Entry 4HPJ (X-ray diffraction, 1.45 A resolution); this record covers chains A and B.

[Chain A]
Name: Tryptophan synthase alpha chain
Source organism: Salmonella enterica subsp. enterica serovar Typhimurium
Notes: EC 4.2.1.20
Reference sequence: P00929 (TRPA_SALTY); residue numbers follow UniProt; this construct covers 1-268
Chain sequence (268 residues; row label = number of the first residue in the row):
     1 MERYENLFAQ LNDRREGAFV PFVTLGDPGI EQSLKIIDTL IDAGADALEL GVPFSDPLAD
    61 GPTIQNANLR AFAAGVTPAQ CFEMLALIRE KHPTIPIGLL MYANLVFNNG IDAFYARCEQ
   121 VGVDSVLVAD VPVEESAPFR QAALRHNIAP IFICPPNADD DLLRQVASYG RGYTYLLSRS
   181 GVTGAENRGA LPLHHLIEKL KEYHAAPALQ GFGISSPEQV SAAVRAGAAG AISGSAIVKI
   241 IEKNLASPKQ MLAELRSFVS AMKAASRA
Ligand contacts: F9F (2-({[4-(trifluoromethoxy)phenyl]sulfonyl}amino)ethyl dihydrogen phosphate): Phe-22, Glu-49, Ala-59, Asp-60, Ile-64, Leu-100, Leu-127, Ala-129, Ile-153, Tyr-175, Leu-177, Arg-179, Thr-183, Gly-184, Ala-185, Phe-212, Gly-213, Ile-214, Ile-232, Ser-233, Gly-234, Ser-235
Curated features (UniProtKB/Swiss-Prot):
  - active site (Proton acceptor): Glu-49, Asp-60

[Chain B]
Name: Tryptophan synthase beta chain
Source organism: Salmonella enterica subsp. enterica serovar Typhimurium
Notes: EC 4.2.1.20
Reference sequence: P0A2K1 (TRPB_SALTY); residues 1-397 here = UniProt positions 1-397
Chain sequence (397 residues; each row starts with the number of its first residue):
     1 MTTLLNPYFG EFGGMYVPQI LMPALNQLEE AFVSAQKDPE FQAQFADLLK NYAGRPTALT
    61 KCQNITAGTR TTLYLKREDL LHGGAHKTNQ VLGQALLAKR MGKSEIIAET GAGQHGVASA
   121 LASALLGLKC RIYMGAKDVE RQSPNVFRMR LMGAEVIPVH SGSATLKDAC NEALRDWSGS
   181 YETAHYMLGT AAGPHPYPTI VREFQRMIGE ETKAQILDKE GRLPDAVIAC VGGGSNAIGM
   241 FADFINDTSV GLIGVEPGGH GIETGEHGAP LKHGRVGIYF GMKAPMMQTA DGQIEESYSI
   301 SAGLDFPSVG PQHAYLNSIG RADYVSITDD EALEAFKTLC RHEGIIPALE SSHALAHALK
   361 MMREQPEKEQ LLVVNLSGRG DKDIFTVHDI LKARGEI
Unresolved in the structure: 1, 397
Metal / ion sites: Cs+ site 1: Thr-66, Thr-69, Thr-71; Cs+ site 2: Val-231, Gly-232, Glu-256, Gly-268, Leu-304, Phe-306, Ser-308
Ligand contacts:
  - 1D0 ((2E)-2-[({3-hydroxy-2-methyl-5-[(phosphonooxy)methyl]pyridin-4-yl}methyl)imino]-3-[(2-hydroxyphenyl)amino]propanoic acid): Ala-85, His-86, Lys-87, Glu-109, Thr-110, Gly-111, Ala-112, Gly-113, Gln-114, His-115, Leu-166, Cys-170, Gly-189, Thr-190, Cys-230, Val-231, Gly-232, Gly-233, Gly-234, Ser-235, Asn-236, Gly-303, Leu-304, Phe-306, Ala-348, Glu-350, Ser-351, Ser-377, Gly-378
  - bicine (BCN): Thr-248, Ser-249, Val-250, Gly-251, Leu-252, Gly-320, Arg-321, Ala-322, Asp-323
Curated features (UniProtKB/Swiss-Prot):
  - modified residue: Lys-87 (N6-(pyridoxal phosphate)lysine)
Reported in the primary citation:
  - contacts within the chain: Arg-141/Asp-305 (salt bridge)

[How chain A and chain B interact]
Pairs across the interface - 62 pairs, chain A then chain B:
  Pro-53(A) with Gln-293(B), hydrogen bond (backbone-side chain)
  Phe-54(A) with Gly-292(B); Gln-293(B)
  Ser-55(A) with Gln-293(B), hydrogen bond (backbone-side chain); Ile-294(B), hydrogen bond (side chain-backbone)
  Asp-56(A) with Lys-167(B), salt bridge; Asn-171(B), hydrogen bond; Tyr-279(B); Ile-294(B)
  Pro-57(A) with Arg-175(B), hydrogen bond (backbone-side chain)
  Leu-58(A) with Pro-18(B); Asn-171(B); Leu-174(B), hydrophobic; Arg-175(B)
  Asp-60(A) with Arg-175(B), hydrogen bond (backbone-side chain)
  Gln-65(A) with Arg-175(B)
  Phe-72(A) with Gln-293(B)
  Thr-77(A) with Asp-291(B)
  Pro-78(A) with Asp-291(B)
  Ala-103(A) with Ile-278(B), hydrophobic
  Asn-104(A) with Gly-277(B); Ile-278(B), hydrogen bond (side chain-backbone); Gln-288(B), hydrogen bond; Gly-292(B), hydrogen bond (side chain-backbone); Ile-294(B)
  Leu-105(A) with Asp-291(B); Gly-292(B)
  Phe-107(A) with Val-276(B); Ile-278(B), hydrophobic; Lys-283(B)
  Asn-108(A) with Arg-275(B), hydrogen bond; Gln-288(B); Ala-290(B), hydrogen bond (side chain-backbone); Asp-291(B), hydrogen bond (side chain-backbone); Gly-292(B)
  Ala-129(A) with Pro-18(B)
  Asp-130(A) with Tyr-16(B); Val-17(B), hydrogen bond (backbone-backbone)
  Pro-132(A) with Met-15(B); Val-17(B); Gln-19(B); Met-22(B), hydrophobic
  Val-133(A) with Gln-19(B), hydrogen bond (backbone-side chain)
  Glu-134(A) with Gln-19(B), hydrogen bond; Met-22(B)
  Glu-135(A) with Tyr-8(B), hydrogen bond; Gly-14(B); Met-15(B), hydrogen bond (side chain-backbone); Tyr-16(B), hydrogen bond
  Ile-153(A) with Gln-19(B)
  Pro-155(A) with Gln-19(B); Ile-20(B), hydrophobic
  Pro-156(A) with Ile-20(B)
  Leu-162(A) with Gln-19(B)
  Ser-180(A) with Ile-20(B); Ser-178(B); Gly-179(B); Tyr-181(B)
  Gly-181(A) with Ser-178(B), hydrogen bond (backbone-backbone); Gly-179(B)
  Val-182(A) with Arg-175(B); Ser-178(B)
Interface residues without a listed pair, chain A (35 interface residues in all): Asn-109, Val-131, Phe-139, Asn-157, Leu-177, Arg-179
Interface residues without a listed pair, chain B (35 interface residues in all): Thr-2, Glu-11, Ser-161, Glu-172, Glu-182, Met-286, Thr-289

[In short]
Chain A and chain B each contribute 35 residues to their interface; the contacts include 19 hydrogen bonds and
1 salt bridge. Among the polar pairs are Asp-56(A)/Lys-167(B), Pro-53(A)/Gln-293(B) and Ser-55(A)/Gln-293(B).
Bound to chain A: compound F9F. Chain B binds compound 1D0 and bicine. The paper reports contacts within the
chain involving Arg-141(B) and Asp-305(B).
Chain A is Tryptophan synthase alpha chain and chain B is Tryptophan synthase beta chain, both from Salmonella
enterica subsp. enterica serovar Typhimurium; the structure, Crystal structure of Tryptophan Synthase at 1.45
A resolution in complex with 2-aminophenol quinonoid in the ..., was determined by X-ray diffraction together
with 4HT3, 4KKX, 4HN4 and 4HPX from the same study.
